9LJ8 - chains A and T of the 30 polymer chains in the assembly; structure by electron microscopy, 3.80 A resolution.

[Chain A]
Molecule: Probable tail terminator protein
Organism: Escherichia phage Mu
UniProtKB: Q9T1V8 (TRP_BPMU); numbering as in UniProt (aligned over 1-182)
Amino-acid sequence (182 residues; row label = number of the first residue in the row):
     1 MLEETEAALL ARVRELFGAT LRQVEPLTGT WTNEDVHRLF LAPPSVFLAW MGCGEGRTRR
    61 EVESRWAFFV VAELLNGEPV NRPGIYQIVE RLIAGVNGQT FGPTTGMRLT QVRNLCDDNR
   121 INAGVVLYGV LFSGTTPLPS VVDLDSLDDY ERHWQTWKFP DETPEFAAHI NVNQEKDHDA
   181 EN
Not modelled in the structure: 177-182

[Chain T]
Molecule: Tail tube protein
Organism: Escherichia phage Mu
UniProtKB: P79679 (TUBE_BPMU); residues 1-118 here = UniProt positions 1-118
Amino-acid sequence (118 residues; numbered 1 to 118; the number before each row is that of its first residue):
     1 MAGNQRQGVA FIRVNGMELE SMEGASFTPS GITREEVTGS RVYGWKGKPR AAKVECKIPG
    61 GGPIGLDEII DWENITVEFQ ADTGETWMLA NAWQADEPKN DGGEISLVLM AKQSKRIA
Not modelled in the structure: 1-2

[Chain A / chain T interface]
Pairs across the interface (14):
  R60(A) with R6(T)
  E61(A) with R6(T)
  G98(A) with V9(T)
  G102(A) with Q5(T)
  P103(A) with Q5(T)
  T105(A) with R6(T); G8(T); D82(T), hydrogen bond
  G106(A) with V9(T); D82(T)
  P137(A) with N4(T); R6(T)
  L138(A) with N4(T)
  S140(A) with N4(T), hydrogen bond
Interface residues without a listed pair, chain A (13 interface residues in all): M1, R57, T100
Interface residues without a listed pair, chain T (8 interface residues in all): G3, Q7

[Summary]
13 residues of chain A face 8 of chain T across their interface, with 2 hydrogen bonds. Among the polar pairs
are T105(A)-D82(T) and S140(A)-N4(T).
Here chain A is Probable tail terminator protein and chain T is Tail tube protein, both from Escherichia phage
Mu. Entry 9LJ8 (Tail structure of bacteriophage Mu in contracted state) was determined by electron microscopy
(same publication as 9JOD, 9KHX, 9KHY, 9KI1 and 9KNU).
